8WLH - chains F and G of the 43 polymer chains in the assembly; structure by electron microscopy, 3.70 A resolution.

[Chain F (and G)]
Protein: Flagellar biosynthetic protein FliP
Source organism: Salmonella enterica subsp. enterica serovar Typhimurium str. LT2
Notes: chain G of this document is another copy of the same molecule, construct and numbering; everything in this record applies to it too
Reference sequence: P54700 (FLIP_SALTY); numbering as in UniProt (aligned over 1-245)
Chain sequence (245 residues; row label = number of the first residue in the row):
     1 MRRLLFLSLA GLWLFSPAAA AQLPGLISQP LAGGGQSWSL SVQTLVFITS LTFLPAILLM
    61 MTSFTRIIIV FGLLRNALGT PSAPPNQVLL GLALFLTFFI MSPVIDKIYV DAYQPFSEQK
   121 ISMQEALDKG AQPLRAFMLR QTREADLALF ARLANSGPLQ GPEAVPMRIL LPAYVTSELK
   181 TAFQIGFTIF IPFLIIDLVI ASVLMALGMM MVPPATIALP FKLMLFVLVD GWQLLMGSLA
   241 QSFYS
Not modelled in the structure: 1-36, 244-245 (chain G: 1-35, 245)

[How chain F and chain G interact]
Pairs across the interface (53):
  Leu59(F) - Val88(G)  hydrophobic
  Met60(F) - Gly91(G)
  Thr65(F) - Val88(G)
  Ile68(F) - Pro85(G)  hydrophobic
  Ile69(F) - Pro84(G)  hydrophobic
  Leu73(F) - Thr80(G)
  Leu73(F) - Leu223(G)  hydrophobic
  Ala145(F) - Gln233(G)  hydrogen bond (backbone-side chain)
  Asp146(F) - Gln233(G)
  Leu149(F) - Gln233(G)
  Phe150(F) - Phe99(G)  hydrophobic
  Phe150(F) - Met236(G)  hydrophobic
  Leu153(F) - Leu96(G)  hydrophobic
  Leu153(F) - Phe99(G)
  Leu153(F) - Ala240(G)  hydrophobic
  Arg168(F) - Phe99(G)
  Ile169(F) - Phe99(G)  hydrophobic
  Leu171(F) - Phe95(G)  hydrophobic
  Pro172(F) - Phe95(G)  hydrophobic
  Pro172(F) - Phe99(G)  hydrophobic
  Val175(F) - Val88(G)  hydrophobic
  Val175(F) - Leu92(G)  hydrophobic
  Thr176(F) - Met236(G)
  Leu179(F) - Pro84(G)  hydrophobic
  Leu179(F) - Trp232(G)
  Lys180(F) - Val227(G)
  Lys180(F) - Asp230(G)
  Phe183(F) - Pro84(G)
  Phe183(F) - Phe226(G)  hydrophobic
  Phe183(F) - Val227(G)  hydrophobic
  Phe183(F) - Trp232(G)
  Gln184(F) - Val227(G)
  Phe187(F) - Pro220(G)
  Phe187(F) - Met224(G)  hydrophobic
  Phe190(F) - Leu219(G)  hydrophobic
  Phe190(F) - Pro220(G)  hydrophobic
  Phe190(F) - Leu223(G)  hydrophobic
  Leu194(F) - Ile217(G)
  Leu194(F) - Pro220(G)  hydrophobic
  Leu194(F) - Phe221(G)  hydrophobic
  Asp197(F) - Thr216(G)
  Leu198(F) - Ile217(G)  hydrophobic
  Ala201(F) - Met209(G)  hydrophobic
  Ala201(F) - Val212(G)  hydrophobic
  Met205(F) - Gly208(G)
  Met205(F) - Met209(G)  hydrophobic
  Met210(F) - Met210(G)
  Met210(F) - Met211(G)
  Met211(F) - Met210(G)  hydrophobic
  Met211(F) - Met211(G)
  Val212(F) - Met211(G)
  Pro214(F) - Met211(G)
  Pro214(F) - Val212(G)  hydrophobic
Also at the interface, not in a pair above, chain F (36 interface residues in all): Pro55, Ala154, Ser202, Pro213
Also at the interface, not in a pair above, chain G (32 interface residues in all): Leu78, Ala83, Gln87, Gly237

[Summary]
36 residues of chain F face 32 of chain G across their interface; the contacts include 1 hydrogen bond. Its
one hydrogen-bonded contact is Ala145(F)-Gln233(G).
Both chains are Flagellar biosynthetic protein FliP (Salmonella enterica subsp. enterica serovar Typhimurium
str. LT2). Entry 8WLH (Cryo-EM structure of the proximal rod-export apparatus and FlgF within the motor-hook
complex in the CCW ...) was determined by electron microscopy, deposited together with 8WHT, 8WIW, 8WK3, 8WK4,
8WKI, 8WKK and 11 further entries.
